Entry 7K36 (electron microscopy, 3.30 A resolution); this record covers chains H and I of the 9 polymer chains in the assembly.

[Chain H]
Protein: MOB-like protein phocein
Source organism: Homo sapiens
UniProt: Q9Y3A3 (PHOCN_HUMAN); numbering as in UniProt (aligned over 1-225)
Amino-acid sequence (225 residues; row label = number of the first residue in the row):
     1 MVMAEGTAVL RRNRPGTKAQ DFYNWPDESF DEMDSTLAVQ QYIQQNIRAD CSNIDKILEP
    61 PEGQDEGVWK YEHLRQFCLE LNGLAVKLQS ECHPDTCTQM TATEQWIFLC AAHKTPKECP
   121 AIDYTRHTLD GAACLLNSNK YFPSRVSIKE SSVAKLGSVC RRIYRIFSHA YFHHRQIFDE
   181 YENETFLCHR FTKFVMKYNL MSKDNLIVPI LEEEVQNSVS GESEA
Not modelled in the structure: 1-11, 26-35, 62-64, 98-106, 211-225
Bound ions: Zn2+ site 1: C92, C97, H169, H174; Zn2+ site 2: C110, H113, C119, H127
From the paper describing this entry:
  - mutagenesis - R161E/R162E/R165E: decreased binding to STRIPAK core complex
  - mutagenesis - R161E/R162E/R165E: decreased signaling in response to Hippo signaling

[Chain I]
Protein: Striatin-interacting protein 1
Source organism: Homo sapiens
UniProt: Q5VSL9 (STRP1_HUMAN); residues 1-837 here = UniProt positions 1-837
Amino-acid sequence (837 residues; numbered 1 to 837; the number before each row is that of its first residue):
     1 MEPAVGGPGP LIVNNKQPQP PPPPPPAAAQ PPPGAPRAAA GLLPGGKARE FNRNQRKDSE
    61 GYSESPDLEF EYADTDKWAA ELSELYSYTE GPEFLMNRKC FEEDFRIHVT DKKWTELDTN
   121 QHRTHAMRLL DGLEVTAREK RLKVARAILY VAQGTFGECS SEAEVQSWMR YNIFLLLEVG
   181 TFNALVELLN MEIDNSAACS SAVRKPAISL ADSTDLRVLL NIMYLIVETV HQECEGDKAE
   241 WRTMRQTFRA ELGSPLYNNE PFAIMLFGMV TKFCSGHAPH FPMKKVLLLL WKTVLCTLGG
   301 FEELQSMKAE KRSILGLPPL PEDSIKVIRN MRAASPPASA SDLIEQQQKR GRREHKALIK
   361 QDNLDAFNER DPYKADDSRE EEEENDDDNS LEGETFPLER DEVMPPPLQH PQTDRLTCPK
   421 GLPWAPKVRE KDIEMFLESS RSKFIGYTLG SDTNTVVGLP RPIHESIKTL KQHKYTSIAE
   481 VQAQMEEEYL RSPLSGGEEE VEQVPAETLY QGLLPSLPQY MIALLKILLA AAPTSKAKTD
   541 SINILADVLP EEMPTTVLQS MKLGVDVNRH KEVIVKAISA VLLLLLKHFK LNHVYQFEYM
   601 AQHLVFANCI PLILKFFNQN IMSYITAKNS ISVLDYPHCV VHELPELTAE SLEAGDSNQF
   661 CWRNLFSCIN LLRILNKLTK WKHSRTMMLV VFKSAPILKR ALKVKQAMMQ LYVLKLLKVQ
   721 TKYLGRQWRK SNMKTMSAIY QKVRHRLNDD WAYGNDLDAR PWDFQAEECA LRANIERFNA
   781 RRYDRAHSNP DFLPVDNCLQ SVLGQRVDLP EDFQMNYDLW LEREVFSKPI SWEELLQ
Not modelled in the structure: 1-68, 156-159, 196-207, 236-239, 335-420, 535-541, 551-555, 633-658, 757-761, 805-812, 825-837
UniProt features mapped onto this chain:
  - modified residue: M1 (N-acetylmethionine), S59 (Phosphoserine), S335 (Phosphoserine), S339 (Phosphoserine), S788 (Phosphoserine)
  - mutagenesis: D131 to E134 (Decreased formation of STRIPAK core complex), K427 (K427E: Decreased interaction with other STRIPAK core complex components. Decreased inhibition of Hippo signaling), R744 (R744E: Decreased interaction with other STRIPAK core complex components. Decreased inhibition of Hippo signaling)
Small-molecule neighbours: inositol hexakisphosphate (IHP): K308, S324, K427, Y475, S477, I478, K587, K590, R673, N676, K677, K680, W681, Y712, K715, R744, R746
From the paper describing this entry:
  - binding site for inositol hexakisphosphate: K427, R744
  - mutagenesis - D131K/E134K, K427E, R744E: decreased binding to MOB-like protein phocein (chain H)
  - mutagenesis - K427E, R744E: decreased binding to Striatin-3
  - mutagenesis - K427E, R744E: decreased binding to Serine/threonine-protein phosphatase 2A 65 kDa regulatory subunit A alpha isoform
  - mutagenesis - K427E, R744E: decreased binding to Serine/threonine-protein phosphatase 2A catalytic subunit alpha isoform
  - mutagenesis - K427E, R744E: decreased signaling in response to Hippo pathway
  - mutagenesis - D131K/E134K: decreased binding to STRIPAK core complex
  - mutagenesis - D131K/E134K: decreased signaling in response to Hippo signaling

[Chain H / chain I interface]
Residue-residue contacts (28):
  I107(H) with T136(I)
  F108(H) with E134(I)
  L109(H) with E134(I); V135(I); T136(I); R141(I)
  A111(H) with E134(I)
  T115(H) with D194(I)
  P116(H) with E187(I); M191(I)
  E118(H) with T136(I)
  K140(H) with L256(I)
  S151(H) with T247(I)
  A154(H) with E178(I); V179(I)
  R161(H) with L130(I); D131(I)
  R162(H) with E134(I), salt bridge
  R165(H) with D131(I), salt bridge; E134(I), salt bridge
  N199(H) with T124(I); M127(I)
  L200(H) with M127(I)
  S202(H) with R128(I), hydrogen bond
  D204(H) with H108(I), salt bridge; R128(I), salt bridge
  N205(H) with R128(I), hydrogen bond; D131(I), hydrogen bond
Interface residues without a listed pair, chain H (19 interface residues in all): Y141
Interface residues without a listed pair, chain I (18 interface residues in all): N120
The authors on this interface:
  - pairs named by the authors: R161(H)-E134(I), R162(H)-E134(I), R165(H)-E134(I)

[Overview]
Chain H and chain I form an interface of 19 and 18 residues respectively, with 3 hydrogen bonds and 5 salt
bridges. Among the polar pairs are R162(H)-E134(I), R165(H)-D131(I) and R165(H)-E134(I). The paper describes
contacts between R161(H) and E134(I), R162(H) and E134(I) and R165(H) and E134(I). From the paper: a binding
site for inositol hexakisphosphate at K427(I) and R744(I); D131K/E134K, K427E and R744E of chain I reduce
binding to MOB-like protein phocein (chain H).
Chain H is MOB-like protein phocein and chain I is Striatin-interacting protein 1, both from Homo sapiens; the
structure, Cryo-EM structure of STRIPAK complex, was determined by electron microscopy.
